8WA2 - chains E and F of the 9 polymer chains in the assembly; structure by electron microscopy, 3.00 A resolution.

Chain E (and F):
Protein: Mst1
Source organism: Chlamydomonas reinhardtii
Notes: chain F of this document is another copy of the same molecule, construct and numbering; everything in this record applies to it too
UniProt: A8J9H7 (A8J9H7_CHLRE); residues 1-1987 here = UniProt positions 1-1987
Amino-acid sequence (1987 residues; numbered 1 to 1987; the number before each row is that of its first residue):
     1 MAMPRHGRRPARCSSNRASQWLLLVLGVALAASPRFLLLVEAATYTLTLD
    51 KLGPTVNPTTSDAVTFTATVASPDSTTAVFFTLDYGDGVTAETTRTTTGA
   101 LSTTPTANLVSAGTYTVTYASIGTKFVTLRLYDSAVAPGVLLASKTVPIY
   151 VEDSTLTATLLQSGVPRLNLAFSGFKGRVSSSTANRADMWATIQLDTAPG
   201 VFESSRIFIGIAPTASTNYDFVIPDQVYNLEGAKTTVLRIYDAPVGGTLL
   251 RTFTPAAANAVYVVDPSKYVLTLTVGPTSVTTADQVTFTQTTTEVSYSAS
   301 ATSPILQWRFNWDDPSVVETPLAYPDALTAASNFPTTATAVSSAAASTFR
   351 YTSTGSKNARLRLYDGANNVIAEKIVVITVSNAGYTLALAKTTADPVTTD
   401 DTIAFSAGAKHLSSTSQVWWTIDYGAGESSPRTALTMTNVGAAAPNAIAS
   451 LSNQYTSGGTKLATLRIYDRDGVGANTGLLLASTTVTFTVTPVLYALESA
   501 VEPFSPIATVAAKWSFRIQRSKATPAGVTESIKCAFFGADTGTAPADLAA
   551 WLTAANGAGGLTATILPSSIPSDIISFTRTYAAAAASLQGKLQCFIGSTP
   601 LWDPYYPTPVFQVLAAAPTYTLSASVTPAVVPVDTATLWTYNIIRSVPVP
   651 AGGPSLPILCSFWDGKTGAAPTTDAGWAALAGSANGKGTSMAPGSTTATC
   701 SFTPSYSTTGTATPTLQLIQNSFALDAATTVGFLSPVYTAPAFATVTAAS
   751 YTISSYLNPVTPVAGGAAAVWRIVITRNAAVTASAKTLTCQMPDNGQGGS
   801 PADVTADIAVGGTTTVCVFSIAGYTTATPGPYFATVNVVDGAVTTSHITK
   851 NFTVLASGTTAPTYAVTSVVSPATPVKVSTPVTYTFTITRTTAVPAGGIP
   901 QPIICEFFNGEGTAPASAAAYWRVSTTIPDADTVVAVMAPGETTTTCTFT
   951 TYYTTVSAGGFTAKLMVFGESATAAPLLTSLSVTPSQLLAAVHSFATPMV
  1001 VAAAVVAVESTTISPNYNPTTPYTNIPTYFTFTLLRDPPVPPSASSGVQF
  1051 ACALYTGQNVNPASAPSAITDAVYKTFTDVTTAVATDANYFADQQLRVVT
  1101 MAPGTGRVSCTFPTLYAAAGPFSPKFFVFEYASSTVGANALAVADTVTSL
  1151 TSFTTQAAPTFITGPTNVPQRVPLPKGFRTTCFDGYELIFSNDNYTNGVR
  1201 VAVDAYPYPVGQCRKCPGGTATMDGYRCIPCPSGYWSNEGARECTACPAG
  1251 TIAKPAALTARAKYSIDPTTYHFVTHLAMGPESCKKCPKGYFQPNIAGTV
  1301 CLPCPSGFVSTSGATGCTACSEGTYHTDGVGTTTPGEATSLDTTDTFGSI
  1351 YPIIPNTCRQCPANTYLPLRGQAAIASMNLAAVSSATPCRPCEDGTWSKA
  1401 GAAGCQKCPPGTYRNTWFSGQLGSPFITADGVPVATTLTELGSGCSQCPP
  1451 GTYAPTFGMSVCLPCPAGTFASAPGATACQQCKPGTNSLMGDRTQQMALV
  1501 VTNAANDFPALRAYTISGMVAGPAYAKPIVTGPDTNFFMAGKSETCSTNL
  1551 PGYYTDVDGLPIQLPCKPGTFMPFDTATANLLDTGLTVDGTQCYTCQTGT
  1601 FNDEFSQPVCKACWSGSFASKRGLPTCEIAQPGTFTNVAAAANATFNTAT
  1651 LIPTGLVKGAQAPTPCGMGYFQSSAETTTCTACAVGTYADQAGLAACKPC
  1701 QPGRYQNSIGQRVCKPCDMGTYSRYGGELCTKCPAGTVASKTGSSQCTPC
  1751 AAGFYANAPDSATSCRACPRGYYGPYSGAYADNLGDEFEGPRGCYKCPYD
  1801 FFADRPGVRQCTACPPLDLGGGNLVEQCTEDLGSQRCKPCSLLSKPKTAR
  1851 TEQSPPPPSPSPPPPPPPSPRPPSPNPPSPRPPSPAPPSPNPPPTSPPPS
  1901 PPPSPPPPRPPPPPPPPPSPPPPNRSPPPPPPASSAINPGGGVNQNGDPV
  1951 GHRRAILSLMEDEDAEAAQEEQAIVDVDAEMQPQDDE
Not modelled in the structure: 1-492, 1942-1987 (chain F: 1-492, 1936-1987)
Modified / non-standard residues: P1855, P1856, P1857, P1858, P1860, P1862, P1863, P1864, P1865, P1866, P1867, P1868, P1870, P1872, P1873, P1875, P1877, P1878, P1880, P1882, P1883, P1885, P1887, P1888, P1890, P1892, P1893, P1894, P1897, P1898, P1899, P1901, P1902, P1903, P1905, P1906, P1907, P1908, P1910, P1911, P1912, P1913, P1914, P1915, P1916, P1917, P1918, P1920, P1921, P1922, P1923, P1927, P1928, P1929, P1930, P1931, P1932 (4-hydroxyproline; HYP)
Disulfides: C534-C594, C790-C817, C905-C947, C1052-C1110, C1182-C1213, C1216-C1228, C1231-C1244, C1247-C1284, C1287-C1301, C1320-C1358, C1392-C1405, C1408-C1445, C1448-C1462, C1465-C1479, C1482-C1546, C1566-C1593, C1596-C1610, C1613-C1627, C1666-C1680, C1683-C1697, C1700-C1714, C1733-C1747, C1750-C1765, C1768-C1794, C1797-C1811, C1814-C1837, C1828-C1840
Covalently attached groups: glycan linked to N851, N1643, S1854, S1859, S1861, S1869, S1874, S1884, S1889, S1896, S1900, S1904, S1919, S1926
Ion coordination: Ca2+: E906, S925, D932, T933
Residues lining bound ligands:
  - oligosaccharide (alpha-L-arabinofuranose, beta-L-arabinofuranose, beta-D-galactofuranose units): P1857, P1858, P1860
  - beta-L-arabinofuranose (FUB), molecule 1: E942, T944, T946, P1903, P1905, P1906, P1907, R1909
  - beta-L-arabinofuranose (FUB), molecule 2: T1086, P1927, P1929
  - beta-L-arabinofuranose (FUB), molecule 3: G1104, P1913, P1914, P1915, P1916
  - beta-L-arabinofuranose (FUB), molecule 4: Y1773, Y1795, K1796, C1797, P1798, L1832, E1852, Q1853, P1855, P1856
  - beta-L-arabinofuranose (FUB), molecule 5: R1792, P1860, P1862, P1863
  - beta-L-arabinofuranose (FUB), molecule 6: Q1853, P1855, P1856, P1857
  - beta-L-arabinofuranose (FUB), molecule 7: P1860, P1862, P1863, P1864
  - beta-L-arabinofuranose (FUB), molecule 8: P1862, P1863, P1864, P1865
  - beta-L-arabinofuranose (FUB), molecule 9: P1864, P1865, P1866, P1867
  - beta-L-arabinofuranose (FUB), molecule 10: P1867, P1868, P1870, R1871
  - beta-L-arabinofuranose (FUB), molecule 11: P1872, P1873, P1875
  - beta-L-arabinofuranose (FUB), molecule 12: P1877, P1878, S1879, P1880, R1881
  - beta-L-arabinofuranose (FUB), molecule 13: P1882, P1883, P1885
  - beta-L-arabinofuranose (FUB), molecule 14: P1885, A1886, P1887
  - beta-L-arabinofuranose (FUB), molecule 15: P1887, P1888, P1890, N1891
  - beta-L-arabinofuranose (FUB), molecule 16: P1890, P1892, P1893
  - beta-L-arabinofuranose (FUB), molecule 17: N1891, P1892, P1893, P1894
  - beta-L-arabinofuranose (FUB), molecule 18: P1894, T1895, P1897
  - beta-L-arabinofuranose (FUB), molecule 19: P1905, P1906, P1907, P1908
  - beta-L-arabinofuranose (FUB), molecule 20: P1907, P1908, R1909, P1910, P1911
  - beta-L-arabinofuranose (FUB), molecule 21: P1908, R1909, P1911
  - beta-L-arabinofuranose (FUB), molecule 22: R1909, P1910, P1911, P1912
  - beta-L-arabinofuranose (FUB), molecule 23: P1910, P1911, P1913
  - beta-L-arabinofuranose (FUB), molecule 24: P1911, P1912, P1914, P1915
  - beta-L-arabinofuranose (FUB), molecule 25: P1912, P1913, P1915
  - alpha-D-galactopyranose (GLA): P1877, S1879, P1880

Interface between chain E and chain F:
Residue-residue contacts - 8 pairs, chain E then chain F:
  L1819(E) with L1842(F)
  N1823(E) with S1844(F), hydrogen bond (side chain-backbone)
  V1825(E) with S1841(F)
  S1841(E) with S1841(F), hydrogen bond
  L1842(E) with L1819(F); L1842(F), hydrophobic
  L1843(E) with L1819(F)
  S1844(E) with N1823(F), hydrogen bond (backbone-side chain)
Also at the interface, not in a pair above, chain F (7 interface residues in all): V1825, L1843

Summary:
The chain E/chain F interface involves 7 residues from each chain; the contacts include 3 hydrogen bonds.
Polar contacts include N1823(E)-S1844(F) and S1841(E)-S1841(F). Bound to chain E: oligosaccharide,
alpha-D-galactopyranose and 25 copies of beta-L-arabinofuranose.
Chain E and chain F are both Mst1 (Chlamydomonas reinhardtii); the structure, cryo-EM structure of native
mastigonemes isolated from Chlamydomonas reinhardtii at 3.0 angstrom resolution, was determined by electron
microscopy.
